PDB entry 7KHE | electron microscopy, 3.58 A resolution | chains B and D of the 9 polymer chains in the assembly

[Chain B]
Name: DNA-directed RNA polymerase subunit alpha
From: Escherichia coli (strain K12)
Notes: EC 2.7.7.6
UniProtKB: P0A7Z4 (RPOA_ECOLI); residue numbers follow UniProt; this construct covers 1-236
Amino-acid sequence (236 residues; each row starts with the number of its first residue):
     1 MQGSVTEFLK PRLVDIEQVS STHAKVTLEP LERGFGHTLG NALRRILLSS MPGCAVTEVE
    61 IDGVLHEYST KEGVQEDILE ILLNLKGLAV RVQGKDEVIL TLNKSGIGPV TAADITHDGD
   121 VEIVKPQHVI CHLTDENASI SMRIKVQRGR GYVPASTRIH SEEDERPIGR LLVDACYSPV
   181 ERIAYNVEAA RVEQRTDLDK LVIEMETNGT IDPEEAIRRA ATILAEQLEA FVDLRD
Not modelled in the structure: 1-5, 234-236
Curated features (UniProtKB/Swiss-Prot):
  - region: Glu162 to Glu165 (Required for interaction with Crp at class II promoters)
  - mutagenesis: Arg45 (R45C: In rpoA112; temperature-sensitive, blocks RNA polymerase assembly), Glu162 to Glu165 (5-fold decrease in CRP-class II promoter-dependent transcription), Glu165 (E165K: 5-fold decrease in CRP-class II promoter-dependent transcription), Arg191 (R191C: In rpoA101; temperature-sensitive)

[Chain D]
Name: DNA-directed RNA polymerase subunit beta'
From: Escherichia coli (strain K12)
Notes: EC 2.7.7.6
UniProtKB: P0A8T7 (RPOC_ECOLI); numbering as in UniProt (aligned over 1-1407)
Amino-acid sequence (1407 residues; numbered 1 to 1407; the number before each row is that of its first residue):
     1 MKDLLKFLKA QTKTEEFDAI KIALASPDMI RSWSFGEVKK PETINYRTFK PERDGLFCAR
    61 IFGPVKDYEC LCGKYKRLKH RGVICEKCGV EVTQTKVRRE RMGHIELASP TAHIWFLKSL
   121 PSRIGLLLDM PLRDIERVLY FESYVVIEGG MTNLERQQIL TEEQYLDALE EFGDEFDAKM
   181 GAEAIQALLK SMDLEQECEQ LREELNETNS ETKRKKLTKR IKLLEAFVQS GNKPEWMILT
   241 VLPVLPPDLR PLVPLDGGRF ATSDLNDLYR RVINRNNRLK RLLDLAAPDI IVRNEKRMLQ
   301 EAVDALLDNG RRGRAITGSN KRPLKSLADM IKGKQGRFRQ NLLGKRVDYS GRSVITVGPY
   361 LRLHQCGLPK KMALELFKPF IYGKLELRGL ATTIKAAKKM VEREEAVVWD ILDEVIREHP
   421 VLLNRAPTLH RLGIQAFEPV LIEGKAIQLH PLVCAAYNAD FDGDQMAVHV PLTLEAQLEA
   481 RALMMSTNNI LSPANGEPII VPSQDVVLGL YYMTRDCVNA KGEGMVLTGP KEAERLYRSG
   541 LASLHARVKV RITEYEKDAN GELVAKTSLK DTTVGRAILW MIVPKGLPYS IVNQALGKKA
   601 ISKMLNTCYR ILGLKPTVIF ADQIMYTGFA YAARSGASVG IDDMVIPEKK HEIISEAEAE
   661 VAEIQEQFQS GLVTAGERYN KVIDIWAAAN DRVSKAMMDN LQTETVINRD GQEEKQVSFN
   721 SIYMMADSGA RGSAAQIRQL AGMRGLMAKP DGSIIETPIT ANFREGLNVL QYFISTHGAR
   781 KGLADTALKT ANSGYLTRRL VDVAQDLVVT EDDCGTHEGI MMTPVIEGGD VKEPLRDRVL
   841 GRVTAEDVLK PGTADILVPR NTLLHEQWCD LLEENSVDAV KVRSVVSCDT DFGVCAHCYG
   901 RDLARGHIIN KGEAIGVIAA QSIGEPGTQL TMRTFHIGGA ASRAAAESSI QVKNKGSIKL
   961 SNVKSVVNSS GKLVITSRNT ELKLIDEFGR TKESYKVPYG AVLAKGDGEQ VAGGETVANW
  1021 DPHTMPVITE VSGFVRFTDM IDGQTITRQT DELTGLSSLV VLDSAERTAG GKDLRPALKI
  1081 VDAQGNDVLI PGTDMPAQYF LPGKAIVQLE DGVQISSGDT LARIPQESGG TKDITGGLPR
  1141 VADLFEARRP KEPAILAEIS GIVSFGKETK GKRRLVITPV DGSDPYEEMI PKWRQLNVFE
  1201 GERVERGDVI SDGPEAPHDI LRLRGVHAVT RYIVNEVQDV YRLQGVKIND KHIEVIVRQM
  1261 LRKATIVNAG SSDFLEGEQV EYSRVKIANR ELEANGKVGA TYSRDLLGIT KASLATESFI
  1321 SAASFQETTR VLTEAAVAGK RDELRGLKEN VIVGRLIPAG TGYAYHQDRM RRRAAGEAPA
  1381 APQVTAEDAS ASLAELLNAG LGGSDNE
Not modelled in the structure: 1-13, 1377-1407
Ion coordination: Zn2+ site 1: Cys70, Cys72, Cys85, Cys88; Mg2+: Asp462, Asp464; Zn2+ site 2: Cys814, Cys888, Cys895, Cys898
Ligand contacts:
  - chapso (1N7): Leu255, Asp256, Gly257, Gly258, Arg259
  - guanosine-5',3'-tetraphosphate (G4P): Arg362, Leu363, His364, Arg417, Lys615, Val618, Ile619, Asp622, Gln623
Curated features (UniProtKB/Swiss-Prot):
  - binding site (Zn(2+)): Cys70, Cys72, Cys85, Cys88, Cys814, Cys888, Cys895, Cys898
  - binding site (Mg(2+)): Asp460, Asp462, Asp464
  - modified residue: Lys983 (N6-acetyllysine)
  - mutagenesis: Gln504 (Q504P: Resistant to antibiotics salinamide A and B), Asn690 (N690D: Resistant to antibiotics salinamide A and B), Met697 (M697V: Resistant to antibiotics salinamide A and B), Ala735 (A735T: Resistant to antibiotics salinamide A and B), Arg738 (R738C/H/P/S: Resistant to antibiotics salinamide A and B), Ala748 (A748E: Resistant to antibiotics salinamide A and B), Pro758 (P758S/T: Resistant to antibiotics salinamide A and B), Phe763 (F763C: Resistant to antibiotics salinamide A and B), Ser775 (S775A: Resistant to antibiotics salinamide A and B), Ala779 (A779T/V: Resistant to antibiotics salinamide A and B), Arg780 (R780C: Resistant to antibiotics salinamide A and B), Gly782 (G782A/C: Resistant to antibiotics salinamide A and B), 1 further mutagenesis entry in UniProt
Reported in the primary citation:
  - mutagenesis - D256A: decreased binding to RNA polymerase-binding transcription factor DksA
  - mutagenesis - D256A: increased binding to rrnBP1 promoter

[Interface between chain B and chain D]
Pairs across the interface - 24 pairs, chain B then chain D:
  Arg44(B) - Arg538(D)
  Leu48(B) - Arg535(D)
  Leu48(B) - Ser539(D)
  Leu79(B) - Val526(D)  hydrophobic
  Glu80(B) - Arg551(D)  salt bridge
  Glu80(B) - Leu569(D)
  Leu83(B) - Val526(D)
  Leu83(B) - Leu527(D)
  Leu83(B) - Thr528(D)
  Leu83(B) - Arg551(D)
  Asn84(B) - Arg551(D)
  Lys86(B) - Val526(D)  hydrogen bond (side chain-backbone)
  Lys86(B) - Glu532(D)  salt bridge
  Tyr152(B) - Glu532(D)  hydrogen bond
  Tyr152(B) - Arg535(D)
  Tyr152(B) - Leu536(D)  hydrophobic
  Tyr152(B) - Leu541(D)  hydrophobic
  Cys176(B) - Arg535(D)  hydrogen bond
  Val180(B) - Arg535(D)
  Glu181(B) - Lys531(D)
  Glu181(B) - Arg535(D)
  Arg182(B) - Met581(D)  hydrogen bond
  Thr196(B) - Glu443(D)  hydrogen bond
  Glu206(B) - Lys531(D)  salt bridge
Interface residues without a listed pair, chain B (18 interface residues in all): Pro154, Asp174, Ser178, Ile183
Interface residues without a listed pair, chain D (16 interface residues in all): Met525, Glu534

[In short]
Chain B and chain D form an interface of 18 and 16 residues respectively, with 5 hydrogen bonds and 3 salt
bridges. Among the polar pairs are Glu80(B)-Arg551(D), Lys86(B)-Glu532(D) and Glu206(B)-Lys531(D). From the
paper: D256A of chain D reduces binding to RNA polymerase-binding transcription factor DksA; D256A of chain D
increases binding to rrnBP1 promoter.
Chain B is DNA-directed RNA polymerase subunit alpha and chain D is DNA-directed RNA polymerase subunit beta',
both from Escherichia coli (strain K12); the structure, Escherichia coli RNA polymerase and rrnBP1 promoter
pre-open complex with DksA/ppGpp, was determined by electron microscopy, deposited together with 7KHB, 7KHC
and 7KHI.
